Entry 8DE0 (X-ray diffraction, 1.72 A resolution); this record covers chain A.

# Chain A
Name: Beta-lactamase TEM
Source organism: Escherichia coli
Notes: EC 3.5.2.6
UniProt: P62593 (BLAT_ECOLX); residues 26-288 here correspond to UniProt positions 24-286 (UniProt number = residue number - 2)
Sequence (264 residues; row label = number of the first residue in the row):
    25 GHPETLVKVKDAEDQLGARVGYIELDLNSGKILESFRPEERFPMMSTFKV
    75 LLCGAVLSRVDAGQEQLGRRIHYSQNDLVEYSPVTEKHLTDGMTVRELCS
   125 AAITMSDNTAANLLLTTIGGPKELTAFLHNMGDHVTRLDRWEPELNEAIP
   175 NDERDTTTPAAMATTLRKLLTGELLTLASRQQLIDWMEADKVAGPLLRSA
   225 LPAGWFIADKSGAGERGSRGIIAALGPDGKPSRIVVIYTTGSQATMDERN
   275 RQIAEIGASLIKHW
Not modelled in the structure: 25-26
Disulfides: Cys77-Cys123
Glycans and other covalent adducts: NXL104, bound form (NXL) linked to Ser70
Construct notes: expression tag (25); engineered mutation Thr182 (Met180 in P62593)
Ligand contacts: NXL104, bound form (NXL; (2S,5R)-1-formyl-5-[(sulfooxy)amino]piperidine-2-carboxamide): Met69, Lys73, Tyr105, Ser130, Asn132, Glu166, Asn170, Val216, Lys234, Ser235, Gly236, Ala237, Arg243
Swiss-Prot annotation at these positions:
  - active site: Ser70 (Acyl-ester intermediate), Glu168 (Proton acceptor)
  - binding site (substrate): Lys234 to Gly236

# Summary
Covalently linked NXL104, bound form: at Ser70. UniProt lists active-site residues Ser70 and Glu168 and 3
substrate-binding residues.
Chain A is Beta-lactamase TEM (Escherichia coli); the structure, TEM-1 beta-lactamase covalently bound to
avibactam, was determined by X-ray diffraction (same publication as 7U6Q, 8DDZ, 8DE1 and 8DE2).
